Entry 4AZU (X-ray diffraction, 1.90 A resolution); this record covers chains A and D of the 4 polymer chains in the assembly.

Chain A (and D):
Molecule: Azurin
Source organism: Pseudomonas aeruginosa
Notes: chain D of this document is another copy of the same molecule, construct and numbering; everything in this record applies to it too
UniProtKB: P00282 (AZUR_PSEAE); residues 1-128 here correspond to UniProt positions 21-148 (UniProt number = residue number + 20)
Chain sequence (128 residues; numbered 1 to 128; the number before each row is that of its first residue):
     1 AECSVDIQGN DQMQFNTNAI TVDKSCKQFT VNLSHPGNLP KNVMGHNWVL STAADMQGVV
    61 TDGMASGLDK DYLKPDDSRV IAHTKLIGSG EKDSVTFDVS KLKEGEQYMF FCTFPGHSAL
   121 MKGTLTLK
Cystine bridges: C3-C26
Metal / ion sites: Cu ion: H46, C112, H117
UniProt features mapped onto this chain:
  - binding site (Cu cation): H46, C112, H117, M121

How chain A and chain D interact:
Pairs across the interface (15):
  Q14(A) - N18(D)
  Q14(A) - K122(D)  hydrogen bond (side chain-backbone)
  F15(A) - N18(D)  hydrogen bond (backbone-side chain)
  N16(A) - N18(D)
  N18(A) - N10(D)
  N18(A) - Q14(D)
  N18(A) - F15(D)  hydrogen bond (side chain-backbone)
  N18(A) - N16(D)
  M109(A) - Q12(D)
  L120(A) - A119(D)
  L120(A) - L120(D)  hydrophobic
  L120(A) - K122(D)
  K122(A) - Q12(D)
  K122(A) - Q14(D)  hydrogen bond (backbone-side chain)
  K122(A) - L120(D)
Also at the interface, not in a pair above, chain A (12 interface residues in all): N10, Q12, A119, G123, T124

Summary:
12 residues of chain A face 9 of chain D across their interface, with 4 hydrogen bonds. Polar contacts include
Q14(A)-K122(D) and F15(A)-N18(D). H46(A), C112(A) and H117(A) coordinate a Cu ion ion. From UniProt: 4 Cu
cation-binding residues on chain A.
Both chains are Azurin (Pseudomonas aeruginosa). Entry 4AZU (Crystal structure analysis of oxidized
pseudomonas aeruginosa azurin at ph 5.5 and ph 9.0. A ph-induced ...) was determined by X-ray diffraction
(same publication as 5AZU).
